6KQD - chains F and H of the 9 polymer chains in the assembly; structure by X-ray diffraction, 3.30 A resolution.

Chain F:
Molecule: RNA polymerase sigma factor SigA
From: Thermus thermophilus (strain HB8 / ATCC 27634 / DSM 579)
UniProtKB: Q5SKW1 (Q5SKW1_THET8); residue numbers follow UniProt; this construct covers 1-423
Chain sequence (443 residues; numbered -19 to 423; the number before each row is that of its first residue; numbers below 1 keep their minus sign (Met-19 is residue -19)):
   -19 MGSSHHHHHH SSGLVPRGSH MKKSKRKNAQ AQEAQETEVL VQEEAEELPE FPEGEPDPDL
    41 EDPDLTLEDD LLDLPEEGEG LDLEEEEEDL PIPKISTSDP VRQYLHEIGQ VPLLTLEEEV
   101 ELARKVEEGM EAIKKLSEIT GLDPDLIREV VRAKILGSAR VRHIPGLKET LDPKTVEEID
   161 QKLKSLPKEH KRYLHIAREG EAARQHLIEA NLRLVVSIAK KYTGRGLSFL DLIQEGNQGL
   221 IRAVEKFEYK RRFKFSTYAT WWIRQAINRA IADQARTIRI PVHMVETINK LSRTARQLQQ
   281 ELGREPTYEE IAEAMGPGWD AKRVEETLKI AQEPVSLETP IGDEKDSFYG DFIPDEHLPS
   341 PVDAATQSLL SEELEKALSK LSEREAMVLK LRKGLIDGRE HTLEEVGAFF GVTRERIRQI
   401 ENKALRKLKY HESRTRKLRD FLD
Not modelled in the structure: -19 to 77
Differences from the reference sequence: initiating methionine (-19); expression tag (-18 to 0)
Bound ions: Mg2+: Ala292, Gly296, Trp299
Residues lining bound ligands: 2'-deoxyguanosine-5'-monophosphate (DGP): Ile321, Gly322, Phe332

Chain H:
Molecule: 27-nt DNA strand
Sequence (27 nucleotides; each row starts with the number of its first residue):
     1 TATAATGGGA GCTGTCACGG ATGCAGG
Not modelled in the structure: 25-27

Interface between chain F and chain H:
Contacting residue pairs (40):
  Asp79(F) - DG8(H)  hydrogen bond to the base
  Val81(F) - DG8(H)  base contact
  Arg82(F) - DG8(H)  hydrogen bond to the base
  Arg82(F) - DG9(H)  base contact
  Leu85(F) - DG7(H)  base contact
  Leu85(F) - DG8(H)  base contact
  Gly89(F) - DG7(H)  base contact
  Leu93(F) - DT6(H)  base contact
  Glu99(F) - DT6(H)  base contact
  Ala190(F) - DT6(H)  base contact
  Asn191(F) - DT6(H)  hydrogen bond to the base
  Arg193(F) - DT6(H)  phosphate contact
  Arg193(F) - DG7(H)  hydrogen bond to the base
  Leu194(F) - DA5(H)  sugar contact
  Leu194(F) - DT6(H)  hydrogen bond to the base
  Val196(F) - DG7(H)  sugar contact
  Ser197(F) - DT6(H)  sugar contact
  Lys200(F) - DG8(H)  salt bridge to the phosphate
  Lys200(F) - DG9(H)  phosphate contact
  Phe209(F) - DG8(H)  sugar contact
  Lys226(F) - DT1(H)  base contact
  Lys226(F) - DA2(H)  hydrogen bond to the base
  Phe227(F) - DA2(H)  base contact
  Glu228(F) - DA2(H)  hydrogen bond to the base
  Arg231(F) - DA2(H)  base contact
  Phe233(F) - DA2(H)  base contact
  Phe233(F) - DT3(H)  sugar contact
  Phe233(F) - DA4(H)  phosphate contact
  Lys234(F) - DA4(H)  hydrogen bond to the phosphate
  Lys234(F) - DA5(H)  salt bridge to the phosphate
  Ser236(F) - DA4(H)  sugar contact
  Ser236(F) - DA5(H)  hydrogen bond to the phosphate
  Thr237(F) - DA2(H)  phosphate contact
  Thr237(F) - DT3(H)  phosphate contact
  Thr237(F) - DA4(H)  hydrogen bond to the phosphate
  Thr237(F) - DA5(H)  base contact
  Tyr238(F) - DT1(H)  base contact
  Tyr238(F) - DA2(H)  stacking on the base
  Thr240(F) - DA5(H)  hydrogen bond to the base
  Trp241(F) - DT1(H)  sugar contact
Other interface residues (no listed pair), chain F (30 interface residues in all): His86, Ile88, Leu192, Arg232

Summary:
The interface between chain F and chain H involves 30 residues on one side and 9 on the other, with 11
hydrogen bonds, 2 salt bridges and 1 aromatic stacking contact. Among the polar pairs are Asp79(F)-DG8(H),
Arg82(F)-DG8(H) and Asn191(F)-DT6(H). Chain F binds 2'-deoxyguanosine-5'-monophosphate.
Here chain F is RNA polymerase sigma factor SigA (Thermus thermophilus (strain HB8 / ATCC 27634 / DSM 579))
and chain H is a 27-nt DNA strand. Entry 6KQD (Thermus thermophilus initial transcription complex comprising
sigma A and 5'-OH RNA of 3 nt) was determined by X-ray diffraction, deposited together with 6KQE, 6KQF, 6KQG,
6KQH, 6KQL, 6KQM and 6 further entries.
